Entry 5W34 (X-ray diffraction, 2.95 A resolution); this record covers chains A and B of the 4 polymer chains in the assembly.

[Chain A (and B)]
Name: DNA primase
Organism: Mycobacterium tuberculosis (strain ATCC 25618 / H37Rv)
Notes: EC 2.7.7.-; chain B of this document is another copy of the same molecule, construct and numbering; everything in this record applies to it too
Reference sequence: P9WNW1 (DNAG_MYCTU); numbering as in UniProt (aligned over 112-432)
Sequence (325 residues; row label = number of the first residue in the row):
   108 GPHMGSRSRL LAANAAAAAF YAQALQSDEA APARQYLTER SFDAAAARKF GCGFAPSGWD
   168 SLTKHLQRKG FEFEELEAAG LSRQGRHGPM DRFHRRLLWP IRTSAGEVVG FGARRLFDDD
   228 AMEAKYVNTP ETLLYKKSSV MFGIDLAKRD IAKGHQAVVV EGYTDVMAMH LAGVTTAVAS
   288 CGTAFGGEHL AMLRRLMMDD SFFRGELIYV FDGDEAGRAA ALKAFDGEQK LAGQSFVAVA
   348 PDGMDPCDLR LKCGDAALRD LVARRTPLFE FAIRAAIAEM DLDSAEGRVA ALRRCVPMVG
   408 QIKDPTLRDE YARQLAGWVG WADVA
Unresolved in the structure: 108-110, 307-308, 430-432 (chain B: 108-110, 432)
Construct notes: expression tag (108-111)
UniProt features mapped onto this chain:
  - binding site (Mg(2+)): Glu268, Asp319, Asp321

[Interface between chain A and chain B]
Pairs across the interface - 14 pairs, chain A then chain B:
  Gly261(A) - Pro412(B)
  Gly261(A) - Thr413(B)  hydrogen bond (backbone-side chain)
  His262(A) - Asp411(B)
  Arg301(A) - Phe309(B)
  Phe309(A) - Glu335(B)
  Phe310(A) - Arg301(B)
  Phe310(A) - Phe309(B)
  Arg311(A) - Gln341(B)
  Arg311(A) - Asp411(B)  salt bridge
  Lys337(A) - Asp307(B)
  Leu338(A) - Phe309(B)  hydrophobic
  Asp411(A) - Arg311(B)  salt bridge
  Thr413(A) - Lys260(B)  hydrogen bond (side chain-backbone)
  Thr413(A) - His262(B)
Also at the interface, not in a pair above, chain A (14 interface residues in all): Lys260, Met305, Gln341, Leu414
Also at the interface, not in a pair above, chain B (16 interface residues in all): Gly261, Ser308, Phe310, Gln336, Leu338

[In short]
The interface between chain A and chain B involves 14 residues on one side and 16 on the other; the contacts
include 2 hydrogen bonds and 2 salt bridges. Polar contacts include Arg311(A)-Asp411(B), Gly261(A)-Thr413(B)
and Thr413(A)-Lys260(B).
Both chains are DNA primase (Mycobacterium tuberculosis (strain ATCC 25618 / H37Rv)). Entry 5W34 (Crystal
structure of the RNA polymerase domain (RPD) of Mycobacterium tuberculosis primase DnaG in complex with ...)
was determined by X-ray diffraction together with 5W33, 5W35 and 5W36 from the same study.
